PDB entry 1FKJ | X-ray diffraction, 1.70 A resolution | chain A

Chain A:
Molecule: FK506 binding protein
Source organism: Homo sapiens
Notes: EC 5.2.1.8
UniProt: P62942 (FKB1A_HUMAN); residues 1-107 here = UniProt positions 1-107
Amino-acid sequence (107 residues; each row starts with the number of its first residue):
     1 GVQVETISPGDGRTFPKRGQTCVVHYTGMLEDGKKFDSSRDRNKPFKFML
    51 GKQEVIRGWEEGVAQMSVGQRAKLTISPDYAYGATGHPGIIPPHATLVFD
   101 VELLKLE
Ligand contacts: FK5 (8-deethyl-8-[but-3-enyl]-ascomycin): Y26, F36, D37, R42, F46, E54, V55, I56, W59, A81, Y82, T85, G86, H87, P88, I91, F99

Summary:
Ligands of chain A: compound FK5.
Chain A is FK506 binding protein (Homo sapiens); the structure, Atomic structure of FKBP12-FK506, an
immunophilin immunosuppressant complex, was determined by X-ray diffraction together with 1FKK and 1FKL from
the same study.
